PDB entry 8TMJ | electron microscopy, 3.20 A resolution | chains D and E of the 9 polymer chains in the assembly

[Chain D (and E)]
Protein: Cobalt/magnesium transport protein CorA
From: Thermotoga maritima
Notes: chain E of this document is another copy of the same molecule, construct and numbering; everything in this record applies to it too
Reference sequence: Q9WZ31 (CORA_THEMA); numbering as in UniProt (aligned over 1-351)
Chain sequence (373 residues; numbered -21 to 351; the number before each row is that of its first residue; numbers below 1 keep their minus sign (Met-21 is residue -21)):
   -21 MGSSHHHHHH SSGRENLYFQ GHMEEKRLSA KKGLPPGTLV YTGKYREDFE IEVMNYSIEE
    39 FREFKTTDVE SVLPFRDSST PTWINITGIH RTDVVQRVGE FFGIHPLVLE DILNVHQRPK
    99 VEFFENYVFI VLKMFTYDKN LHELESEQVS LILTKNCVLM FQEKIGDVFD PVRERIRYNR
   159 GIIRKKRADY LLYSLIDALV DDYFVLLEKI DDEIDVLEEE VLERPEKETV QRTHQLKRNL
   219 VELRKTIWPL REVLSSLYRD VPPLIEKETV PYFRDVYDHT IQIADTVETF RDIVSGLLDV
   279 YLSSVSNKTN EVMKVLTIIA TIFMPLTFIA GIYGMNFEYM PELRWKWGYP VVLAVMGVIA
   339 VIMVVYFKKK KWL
Not modelled in the structure: -21 to -1 (chain E: -21 to 16)
Sequence notes: initiating methionine (-21); expression tag (-20 to 0)
Curated features (UniProtKB/Swiss-Prot):
  - motif: Gly312 to Asn314 (Probable selectivity filter)
  - site: Asn288 (Essential for ion permeation), Leu294 (Important for closing the ion permeation pathway in the closed state), Thr295 (Threonine that confers selectivity for Co(2+) transport)
  - mutagenesis: Asp89 (D89F/K: Decreases ion transport), Asp253 (D253K: Increases protein stability. Decreases ion transport), Leu280 (L280A: Decreases ion transport), Asn288 (N288L: Abolishes Co(2+) uptake), Met291 (M291A: No effect on ion transport), Leu294 (L294A/V: Increases ion transport by suppression of an obstruction in the transmembrane ion permeation pathway), Thr295 (T295L: Strongly reduces Co(2+) uptake. Abolishes Co(2+) uptake; when associated with L-299; T295M: Strongly reduces Co(2+) uptake ...), Thr299 (T299L: Reduces Co(2+) uptake. Abolishes Co(2+) uptake; when associated with L-295; T299M: No effect on Co(2+) uptake; T299S: Abolishes Co(2+) uptake), Pro303 (P303A/G/I: Increases ion transport by suppression of a kink in the transmembrane ion permeation pathway), Thr305 (T305L: Abolishes Co(2+) uptake), Ile310 (I310A: Increases ion transport), Tyr311 (Y311A: Abolishes pentamerization. Abolishes ion transport; Y311F: No effect on pentamerization. No effect on ion transport), 7 further mutagenesis entries in UniProt

[Chain D / chain E interface]
Residue-residue contacts (56):
  Tyr156(D) - His83(E)
  Arg158(D) - Leu85(E)
  Arg158(D) - Asp89(E)  salt bridge
  Phe182(D) - Arg96(E)
  Asp189(D) - Lys223(E)  salt bridge
  Asp193(D) - Arg216(E)  salt bridge
  Glu196(D) - His212(E)  salt bridge
  Glu196(D) - Arg216(E)  salt bridge
  Leu200(D) - Gln209(E)
  Asp253(D) - Glu230(E)
  His257(D) - Glu230(E)  salt bridge
  Ile259(D) - Trp226(E)  hydrophobic
  Gln260(D) - Arg96(E)
  Gln260(D) - Trp226(E)
  Gln260(D) - Glu230(E)
  Asp263(D) - Arg222(E)  salt bridge
  Thr264(D) - Lys223(E)
  Ile271(D) - Arg216(E)
  Ile271(D) - Val219(E)  hydrophobic
  Leu275(D) - His212(E)
  Asp277(D) - Leu280(E)
  Val278(D) - Val208(E)  hydrophobic
  Ser281(D) - Tyr279(E)
  Ser281(D) - Leu280(E)
  Ser281(D) - Val283(E)
  Asn285(D) - Lys205(E)
  Asn288(D) - Lys286(E)
  Asn288(D) - Thr287(E)  hydrogen bond
  Asn288(D) - Val290(E)
  Met291(D) - Val290(E)  hydrophobic
  Met291(D) - Met291(E)  hydrophobic
  Thr295(D) - Val290(E)
  Thr295(D) - Val293(E)
  Thr295(D) - Leu294(E)
  Ala298(D) - Leu294(E)  hydrophobic
  Thr299(D) - Ile297(E)
  Pro303(D) - Ile297(E)  hydrophobic
  Pro303(D) - Phe301(E)  hydrophobic
  Phe306(D) - Phe301(E)  hydrophobic
  Phe306(D) - Leu304(E)  hydrophobic
  Phe306(D) - Thr305(E)
  Gly309(D) - Ala308(E)
  Ile310(D) - Ala308(E)  hydrophobic
  Ile310(D) - Met334(E)  hydrophobic
  Met313(D) - Tyr311(E)
  Asn314(D) - Asn314(E)
  Asn314(D) - Leu321(E)
  Phe315(D) - Glu320(E)
  Phe315(D) - Leu321(E)
  Glu316(D) - Leu321(E)
  Glu316(D) - Arg322(E)  hydrogen bond (backbone-side chain)
  Tyr317(D) - Arg322(E)
  Tyr317(D) - Trp325(E)
  Met318(D) - Tyr327(E)  hydrophobic
  Glu320(D) - Tyr327(E)  hydrogen bond
  Lys348(D) - Glu289(E)  salt bridge
Also at the interface, not in a pair above, chain D (50 interface residues in all): Gly159, Glu186, Thr267, Phe268, Asp270, Gly274, Ser282, Ser284, Lys292, Leu294, Met302, Thr305, Gly312, Trp350
Also at the interface, not in a pair above, chain E (50 interface residues in all): His94, Glu100, Phe102, Gln213, Lys215, Pro227, Arg269, Leu276, Ala298, Met302, Gly312, Met313, Gly326

[Summary]
Chain D and chain E each contribute 50 residues to their interface, with 3 hydrogen bonds and 8 salt bridges.
Among the polar pairs are Arg158(D)-Asp89(E), Asp189(D)-Lys223(E) and Asp193(D)-Arg216(E). UniProt lists 19
mutagenesis sites on chain D.
Chain D and chain E are both Cobalt/magnesium transport protein CorA (Thermotoga maritima); the structure,
Cryo-EM structure of CorA in complex with conformation-specific synthetic antibody C18 and 100 uM MgCl2, State
..., was determined by electron microscopy.
